3G4E - chains A and B; structure by X-ray diffraction, 1.42 A resolution.

[Chain A (and B)]
Molecule: Regucalcin
Organism: Homo sapiens
Notes: chain B of this document is another copy of the same molecule, construct and numbering; everything in this record applies to it too
Reference sequence: Q15493 (RGN_HUMAN); residues 3-299 here = UniProt positions 3-299
Sequence (297 residues; numbered 3 to 299; the number before each row is that of its first residue):
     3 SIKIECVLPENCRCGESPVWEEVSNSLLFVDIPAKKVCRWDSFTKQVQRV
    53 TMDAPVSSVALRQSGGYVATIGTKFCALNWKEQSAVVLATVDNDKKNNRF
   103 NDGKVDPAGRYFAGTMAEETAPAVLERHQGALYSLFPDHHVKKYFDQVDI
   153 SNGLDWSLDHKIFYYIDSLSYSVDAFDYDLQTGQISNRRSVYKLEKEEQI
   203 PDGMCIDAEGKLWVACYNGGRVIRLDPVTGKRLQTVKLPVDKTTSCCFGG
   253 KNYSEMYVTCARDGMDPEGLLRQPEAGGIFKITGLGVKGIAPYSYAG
Metal / ion sites: Ca2+: E18, N154, D204
Curated features (UniProtKB/Swiss-Prot):
  - active site: D204 (Proton donor/acceptor)
  - binding site (a divalent metal cation): E18, N154, D204
  - binding site (substrate): R101, N103, E121
  - modified residue (N6-succinyllysine): K144, K244, K253
  - mutagenesis: E18 (E18A: Reduces enzyme activity by about 90%), N103 (N103A: Reduces enzyme activity by about 95%), N154 (N154A: Reduces enzyme activity by about 95%), D204 (D204A: Reduces enzyme activity by over 98%)
Reported in the primary citation:
  - Ca2+ coordination: E18, N154, D204
  - binding site for Ca2+: D104 (proposed by the authors, not directly observed)

[Chain A / chain B interface]
Pairs across the interface (14):
  R129(A) - E128(B)  salt bridge
  R129(A) - R129(B)  hydrogen bond (side chain-backbone)
  R129(A) - H130(B)  hydrogen bond (side chain-backbone)
  R129(A) - Q131(B)  hydrogen bond
  H130(A) - E128(B)  salt bridge
  H130(A) - Q131(B)
  D151(A) - E128(B)
  L171(A) - R129(B)
  Y173(A) - R129(B)
  Y173(A) - H130(B)  hydrogen bond
  K198(A) - L171(B)
  K198(A) - S172(B)
  K198(A) - Y173(B)
  E199(A) - K198(B)
Also at the interface, not in a pair above, chain A (8 interface residues in all): S172
Also at the interface, not in a pair above, chain B (9 interface residues in all): Q149

[Overview]
8 residues of chain A face 9 of chain B across their interface; the contacts include 4 hydrogen bonds and 2
salt bridges. Among the polar pairs are R129(A)-E128(B), H130(A)-E128(B) and R129(A)-R129(B). The paper
reports a binding site for Ca2+ at D104(A); Ca2+ coordination by E18(A), N154(A) and D204(A).
Both chains are Regucalcin (Homo sapiens). Entry 3G4E (Crystal structure of human senescence marker
protein-30(SMP30)(Calcium bound)) was determined by X-ray diffraction, deposited together with 3G4H.
